Entry 8TMM (electron microscopy, 3.40 A resolution); this record covers chains B and E of the 9 polymer chains in the assembly.

# Chain B (and E)
Molecule: Cobalt/magnesium transport protein CorA
Organism: Thermotoga maritima
Notes: chain E of this document is another copy of the same molecule, construct and numbering; everything in this record applies to it too
Reference sequence: Q9WZ31 (CORA_THEMA); residues 1-351 here = UniProt positions 1-351
Amino-acid sequence (373 residues; each row starts with the number of its first residue; numbers below 1 keep their minus sign (Met-21 is residue -21)):
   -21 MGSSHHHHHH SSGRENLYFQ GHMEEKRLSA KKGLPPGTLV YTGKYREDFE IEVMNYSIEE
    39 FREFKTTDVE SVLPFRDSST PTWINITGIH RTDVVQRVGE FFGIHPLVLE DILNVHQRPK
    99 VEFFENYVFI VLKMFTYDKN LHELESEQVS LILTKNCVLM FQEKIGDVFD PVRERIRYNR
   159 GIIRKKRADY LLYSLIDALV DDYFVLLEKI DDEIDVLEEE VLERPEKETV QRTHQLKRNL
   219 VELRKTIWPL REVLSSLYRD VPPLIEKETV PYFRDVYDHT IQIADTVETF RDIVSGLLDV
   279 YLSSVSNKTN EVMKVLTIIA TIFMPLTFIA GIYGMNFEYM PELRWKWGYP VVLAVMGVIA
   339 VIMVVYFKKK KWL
Not modelled in the structure: -21 to 0
Sequence notes: initiating methionine (-21); expression tag (-20 to 0)
Bound ions: Mg2+ near Gly312 (its only coordinating residue here)
Swiss-Prot annotation at these positions:
  - motif: Gly312 to Asn314 (Probable selectivity filter)
  - site: Asn288 (Essential for ion permeation), Leu294 (Important for closing the ion permeation pathway in the closed state), Thr295 (Threonine that confers selectivity for Co(2+) transport)
  - mutagenesis: Asp89 (D89F/K: Decreases ion transport), Asp253 (D253K: Increases protein stability. Decreases ion transport), Leu280 (L280A: Decreases ion transport), Asn288 (N288L: Abolishes Co(2+) uptake), Met291 (M291A: No effect on ion transport), Leu294 (L294A/V: Increases ion transport by suppression of an obstruction in the transmembrane ion permeation pathway), Thr295 (T295L: Strongly reduces Co(2+) uptake. Abolishes Co(2+) uptake; when associated with L-299; T295M: Strongly reduces Co(2+) uptake ...), Thr299 (T299L: Reduces Co(2+) uptake. Abolishes Co(2+) uptake; when associated with L-295; T299M: No effect on Co(2+) uptake; T299S: Abolishes Co(2+) uptake), Pro303 (P303A/G/I: Increases ion transport by suppression of a kink in the transmembrane ion permeation pathway), Thr305 (T305L: Abolishes Co(2+) uptake), Ile310 (I310A: Increases ion transport), Tyr311 (Y311A: Abolishes pentamerization. Abolishes ion transport; Y311F: No effect on pentamerization. No effect on ion transport), 7 further mutagenesis entries in UniProt

# Chain B / chain E interface
Contacting residue pairs (16; chain B residue first):
  Met1(B) - Asp253(E)
  Met1(B) - His257(E)
  Val219(B) - Asp270(E)
  Arg222(B) - Glu266(E)
  Lys223(B) - Asp263(E)  salt bridge
  Trp226(B) - Trp226(E)  hydrophobic
  Trp226(B) - Glu266(E)
  Glu230(B) - Tyr255(E)  hydrogen bond
  Glu230(B) - Ile259(E)
  Ser233(B) - Arg237(E)  hydrogen bond
  Arg237(B) - Ser233(E)  hydrogen bond
  Arg237(B) - Arg237(E)
  Asp238(B) - Arg237(E)  salt bridge
  Glu266(B) - Arg222(E)  salt bridge
  Leu276(B) - Asp277(E)
  Leu280(B) - Leu280(E)  hydrophobic
Also at the interface, not in a pair above, chain B (15 interface residues in all): Arg229, Ser234, Arg269
Also at the interface, not in a pair above, chain E (16 interface residues in all): Tyr236, Ala262, Arg269

# Overview
15 residues of chain B and 16 residues of chain E are in contact, with 3 hydrogen bonds and 3 salt bridges.
Among the polar pairs are Lys223(B)-Asp263(E), Asp238(B)-Arg237(E) and Glu266(B)-Arg222(E). Curated annotation
(UniProt) lists 19 mutagenesis sites on chain B.
Both chains are Cobalt/magnesium transport protein CorA (Thermotoga maritima). Entry 8TMM (Cryo-EM structure
of magnesium depleted CorA in complex with conformation-specific synthetic antibody C18, State MGD-2A) was
determined by electron microscopy.
